PDB entry 6QAK | X-ray diffraction, 2.50 A resolution | chains B and C of the 4 polymer chains in the assembly

[Chain B (and C)]
Name: 4-trimethylaminobutyraldehyde dehydrogenase
Organism: Homo sapiens
Notes: EC 1.2.1.47, 1.2.1.3, 1.2.1.19; chain C of this document is another copy of the same molecule, construct and numbering; everything in this record applies to it too
Reference sequence: P49189 (AL9A1_HUMAN); residue numbers follow UniProt; this construct covers 1-494
Amino-acid sequence (508 residues; each row starts with the number of its first residue; numbers below 1 keep their minus sign (Met-13 is residue -13)):
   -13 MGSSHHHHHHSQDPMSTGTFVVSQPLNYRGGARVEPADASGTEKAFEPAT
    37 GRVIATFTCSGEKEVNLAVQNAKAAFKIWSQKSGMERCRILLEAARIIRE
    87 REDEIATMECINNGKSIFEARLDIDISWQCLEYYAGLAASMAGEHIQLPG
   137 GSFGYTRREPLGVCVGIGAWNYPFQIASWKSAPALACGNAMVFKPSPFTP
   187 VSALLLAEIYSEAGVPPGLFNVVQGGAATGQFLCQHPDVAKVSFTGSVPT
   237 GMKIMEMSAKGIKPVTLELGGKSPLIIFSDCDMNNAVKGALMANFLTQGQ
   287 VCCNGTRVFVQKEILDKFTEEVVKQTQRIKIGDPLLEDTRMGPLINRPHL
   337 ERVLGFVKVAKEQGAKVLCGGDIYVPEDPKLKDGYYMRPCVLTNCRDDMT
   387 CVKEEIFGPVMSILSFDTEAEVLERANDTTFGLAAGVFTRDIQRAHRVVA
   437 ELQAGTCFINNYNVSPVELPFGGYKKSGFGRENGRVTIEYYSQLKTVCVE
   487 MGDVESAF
Not modelled in the structure: -13 to -1, 232-255
Sequence notes: initiating methionine (-13); expression tag (-12 to 0)
Curated features (UniProtKB/Swiss-Prot):
  - active site: Glu254 (Proton acceptor), Cys288 (Nucleophile)
  - binding site (NAD(+)): Lys180, Gly232 to Thr236, Glu391
  - site: Asn157 (Transition state stabilizer)
  - modified residue: Ser2 (N-acetylserine), Lys30 (N6-acetyllysine), Lys59 (N6-succinyllysine), Lys298 (N6-acetyllysine), Lys303 (N6-acetyllysine), Lys344 (N6-acetyllysine)
  - natural variant: Cys116 (C116S: In allele ALDH9A1*2)
From the paper describing this entry:
  - catalytic residues: Cys288
  - catalytic residues: Glu254 (by similarity / conservation)

[How chain B and chain C interact]
Contacting residue pairs - 33 pairs, chain B then chain C:
  Ser69(B) - Lys462(C)
  Met71(B) - Gln115(C)
  Met71(B) - Gly464(C)
  Glu72(B) - Lys462(C)
  Arg75(B) - Arg85(C)
  Arg75(B) - Trp114(C)
  Arg75(B) - Glu118(C)  salt bridge
  Leu78(B) - Glu118(C)
  Arg85(B) - Arg75(C)
  Trp114(B) - Arg75(C)
  Gln115(B) - Met71(C)
  Glu118(B) - Arg75(C)  salt bridge
  Glu118(B) - Leu78(C)
  Tyr119(B) - Ser126(C)
  Ala125(B) - Gly464(C)
  Ala125(B) - Phe465(C)
  Ser126(B) - Tyr119(C)
  Ser126(B) - Gly466(C)
  Ser126(B) - Arg467(C)
  Phe139(B) - His432(C)
  Ile428(B) - Met487(C)  hydrophobic
  Gln429(B) - Met487(C)
  His432(B) - Phe139(C)
  His432(B) - Met487(C)
  Lys462(B) - Ser69(C)
  Lys462(B) - Glu72(C)
  Gly464(B) - Met71(C)
  Gly464(B) - Ala125(C)
  Phe465(B) - Ala125(C)  hydrogen bond (backbone-backbone)
  Gly466(B) - Ser126(C)
  Arg467(B) - Ser126(C)
  Arg467(B) - Arg467(C)
  Met487(B) - Gln429(C)
Other interface residues (no listed pair), chain B (25 interface residues in all): Glu79, Ala128, Lys461
Other interface residues (no listed pair), chain C (24 interface residues in all): Glu79, Ala128, Ile428

[In short]
The interface between chain B and chain C involves 25 residues on one side and 24 on the other; the contacts
include 1 hydrogen bond and 2 salt bridges. Polar pairs include Arg75(B)-Glu118(C) and Phe465(B)-Ala125(C).
From UniProt: active-site residues Glu254(B) and Cys288(B) and 7 NAD+-binding residues on chain B. From the
paper: catalytic residues Cys288(B) and Glu254(B).
Both chains are 4-trimethylaminobutyraldehyde dehydrogenase (Homo sapiens). Entry 6QAK (Structure of human
ALDH9 in P21212 space group) was determined by X-ray diffraction, deposited together with 6QAO and 6QAP.
